Entry 8GXZ (electron microscopy, 3.10 A resolution); this record covers chains D and G of the 12 polymer chains in the assembly.

Chain D:
Name: V-type ATP synthase beta chain
Source organism: Thermus thermophilus HB8
UniProtKB: Q56404 (VATB_THET8); numbering as in UniProt (aligned over 1-478)
Amino-acid sequence (478 residues; each row starts with the number of its first residue):
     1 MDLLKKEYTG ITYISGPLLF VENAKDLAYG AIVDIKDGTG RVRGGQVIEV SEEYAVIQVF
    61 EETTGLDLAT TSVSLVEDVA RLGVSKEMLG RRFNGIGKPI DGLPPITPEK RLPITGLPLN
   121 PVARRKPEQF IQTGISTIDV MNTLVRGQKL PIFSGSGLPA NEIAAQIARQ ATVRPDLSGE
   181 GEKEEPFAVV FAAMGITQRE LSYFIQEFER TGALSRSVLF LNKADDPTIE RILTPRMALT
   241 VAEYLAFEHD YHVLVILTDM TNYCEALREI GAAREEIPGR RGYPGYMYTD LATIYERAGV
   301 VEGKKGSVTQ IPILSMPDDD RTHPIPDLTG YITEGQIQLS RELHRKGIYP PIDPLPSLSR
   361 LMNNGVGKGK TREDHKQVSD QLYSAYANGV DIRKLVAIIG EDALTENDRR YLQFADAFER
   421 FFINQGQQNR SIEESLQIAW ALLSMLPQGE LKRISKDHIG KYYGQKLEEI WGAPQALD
Not modelled in the structure: 1-4, 475-478

Chain G:
Name: V-type ATP synthase subunit D
Source organism: Thermus thermophilus HB8
UniProtKB: O87880 (VATD_THET8); numbering as in UniProt (aligned over 1-223)
Amino-acid sequence (223 residues; numbered 1 to 223; the number before each row is that of its first residue):
     1 MSQVSPTRMN LLQRRGQLRL AQKGVDLLKK KRDALVAEFF GLVREAMEAR KALDQAAKEA
    61 YAALLLAQAF DGPEVVAGAA LGVPPLEGVE AEVENVWGSK VPRLKATFPD GALLSPVGTP
   121 AYTLEASRAF RRYAEALIRV ANTETRLKKI GEEIKKTTRR VNALEQVVIP GIRAQIRFIQ
   181 QVLEQRERED TFRLKRIKGK IEAREAEEEG GRPNPQVEIG AGL
Not modelled in the structure: 1-3, 210-223

How chain D and chain G interact:
Contacting residue pairs (19):
  Glu53(D) - Glu209(G)
  Glu275(D) - Lys198(G)
  Ile277(D) - Leu194(G)
  Ile277(D) - Lys195(G)
  Pro278(D) - Leu194(G)
  Arg281(D) - Arg8(G)
  Arg281(D) - Glu187(G)  hydrogen bond (backbone-side chain)
  Asp318(D) - Leu12(G)
  Asp320(D) - Leu12(G)
  Asp320(D) - Arg15(G)  salt bridge
  Thr322(D) - Arg15(G)  hydrogen bond
  Ile392(D) - Lys30(G)
  Lys394(D) - Lys23(G)
  Leu395(D) - Leu27(G)  hydrophobic
  Leu395(D) - Lys30(G)
  Leu395(D) - Lys31(G)
  Ile398(D) - Leu27(G)  hydrophobic
  Ile399(D) - Lys31(G)
  Ile399(D) - Trp97(G)  hydrophobic
Other interface residues (no listed pair), chain D (16 interface residues in all): Gly279, Arg280, Asp391
Other interface residues (no listed pair), chain G (17 interface residues in all): Ala34, Thr191, Ile201, Glu202

Summary:
16 residues of chain D face 17 of chain G across their interface; the contacts include 2 hydrogen bonds and 1
salt bridge. Polar pairs include Asp320(D)-Arg15(G), Arg281(D)-Glu187(G) and Thr322(D)-Arg15(G).
Chain D is V-type ATP synthase beta chain and chain G is V-type ATP synthase subunit D, both from Thermus
thermophilus HB8; the structure, 1 sulfate and 1 ATP bound V1EG of V/A-ATPase from Thermus thermophilus, was
determined by electron microscopy, deposited together with 8GXU, 8GXW, 8GXX and 8GXY.
